6RDQ - chains 2 and 4 of the 31 polymer chains in the assembly; structure by electron microscopy, 4.00 A resolution.

# Chain 2
Molecule: ASA-2: Polytomella F-ATP synthase associated subunit 2
Source organism: Polytomella sp. Pringsheim 198.80
Notes: engineered mutation(s): P165F, N167S
Sequence (441 residues; each row starts with the number of its first residue):
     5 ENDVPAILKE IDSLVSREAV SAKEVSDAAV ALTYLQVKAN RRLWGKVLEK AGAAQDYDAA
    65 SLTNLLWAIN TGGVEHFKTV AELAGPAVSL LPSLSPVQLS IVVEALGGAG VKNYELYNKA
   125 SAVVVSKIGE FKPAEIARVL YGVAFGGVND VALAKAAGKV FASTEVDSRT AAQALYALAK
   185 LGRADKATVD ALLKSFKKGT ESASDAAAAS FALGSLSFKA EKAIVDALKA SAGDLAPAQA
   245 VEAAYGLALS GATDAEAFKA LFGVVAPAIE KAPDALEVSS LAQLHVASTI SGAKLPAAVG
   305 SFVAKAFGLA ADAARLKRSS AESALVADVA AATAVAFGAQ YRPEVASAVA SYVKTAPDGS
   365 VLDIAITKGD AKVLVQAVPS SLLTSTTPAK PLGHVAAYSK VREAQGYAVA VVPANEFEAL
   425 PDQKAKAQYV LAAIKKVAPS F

# Chain 4
Molecule: Mitochondrial ATP synthase associated protein ASA4
Source organism: Polytomella sp. Pringsheim 198.80
Reference sequence: D7NIZ2 (D7NIZ2_9CHLO); numbering as in UniProt (aligned over 1-294)
Sequence (294 residues; each row starts with the number of its first residue):
     1 ATEPAVSKKE VLYFLSSKDA ESSTAVKSYL KSLYAGAQVE ATETDASELI AQLEKKYLSA
    61 QVVEPGVHNI ALPLGESGSA PVKRYAAELF NLGAQAGFEC PFIEVSKKFG QETATSETVK
   121 DVLNKTKSYV SADYNAALNE VLSSVEAEIN GPVLFDGKTE GFKKFAAKAK AVAVSRGLPA
   181 DTILAYCAGS ANEDAADKVS KEFFTWFESA YTADAAAEVK AIEAEAASIL DRHLAKPVAQ
   241 IRKEQASAYA SLLKRAETAK GAKWAEKYLE DVKAVQWFDA SVAEAPASGP KVAA
Disordered / not traced: 1-4

# How chain 2 and chain 4 interact
Pairs across the interface - 69 pairs, chain 2 then chain 4:
  F81(2) - A87(4)  hydrophobic
  F81(2) - E88(4)
  F81(2) - N91(4)
  K82(2) - A71(4)
  K82(2) - R84(4)
  A85(2) - R84(4)
  E86(2) - P81(4)
  E86(2) - R84(4)  salt bridge
  G89(2) - A80(4)
  K116(2) - F90(4)
  K116(2) - Y211(4)  hydrogen bond (backbone-side chain)
  N117(2) - K83(4)  hydrogen bond
  N117(2) - E208(4)
  Y118(2) - E208(4)  hydrogen bond (backbone-side chain)
  Y118(2) - Y211(4)
  E119(2) - K83(4)  salt bridge
  E119(2) - E208(4)  hydrogen bond (backbone-side chain)
  N122(2) - K201(4)
  N122(2) - T205(4)
  S125(2) - K201(4)  hydrogen bond
  N153(2) - D197(4)
  D154(2) - D197(4)
  D154(2) - K201(4)  salt bridge
  V155(2) - D197(4)  hydrogen bond (backbone-side chain)
  A156(2) - D197(4)  hydrogen bond (backbone-side chain)
  K159(2) - D194(4)  salt bridge
  R187(2) - E193(4)  salt bridge
  E274(2) - Y34(4)
  P277(2) - K31(4)
  P277(2) - Y34(4)  hydrophobic
  D278(2) - K27(4)
  D278(2) - K31(4)
  E281(2) - L15(4)
  V282(2) - L15(4)  hydrophobic
  A302(2) - Y34(4)
  F306(2) - L30(4)
  F306(2) - L33(4)
  F306(2) - Y34(4)  hydrophobic
  K309(2) - A37(4)  hydrogen bond (side chain-backbone)
  K309(2) - Q38(4)
  K309(2) - V39(4)
  L313(2) - L12(4)
  L313(2) - L15(4)
  L313(2) - Y29(4)  hydrophobic
  L313(2) - L33(4)  hydrophobic
  L313(2) - V39(4)  hydrophobic
  D316(2) - K8(4)  salt bridge
  D316(2) - L12(4)
  D316(2) - T42(4)
  A317(2) - L12(4)
  A317(2) - L15(4)  hydrophobic
  L320(2) - L12(4)  hydrophobic
  L320(2) - Y13(4)  hydrogen bond (backbone-side chain)
  K321(2) - Y13(4)
  K321(2) - S16(4)
  K321(2) - Q95(4)
  K321(2) - G97(4)
  S323(2) - E99(4)
  S324(2) - E99(4)
  S324(2) - K107(4)
  V357(2) - T44(4)
  T359(2) - A41(4)
  D362(2) - V39(4)
  G363(2) - K8(4)
  G363(2) - A41(4)
  G363(2) - T42(4)  hydrogen bond (backbone-backbone)
  V365(2) - T42(4)
  T390(2) - E193(4)
  T391(2) - E193(4)
Other interface residues (no listed pair), chain 2 (47 interface residues in all): R46, A88, I273, L285, V303, A314, R322, S389
Other interface residues (no listed pair), chain 4 (43 interface residues in all): K9, G36, E40, K55, F204, S288

# Overview
47 residues of chain 2 face 43 of chain 4 across their interface, with 10 hydrogen bonds and 6 salt bridges.
Among the polar pairs are E86(2)-R84(4), E119(2)-K83(4) and D154(2)-K201(4).
Chain 2 is ASA-2: Polytomella F-ATP synthase associated subunit 2 and chain 4 is Mitochondrial ATP synthase
associated protein ASA4, both from Polytomella sp. Pringsheim 198.80; the structure, Cryo-EM structure of
Polytomella F-ATP synthase, Rotary substate 1D, composite map, was determined by electron microscopy (same
publication as 6RD4, 6RD5, 6RD6, 6RD7, 6RD8, 6RD9 and 46 further entries).
